PDB entry 6FTT | X-ray diffraction, 2.29 A resolution | chains D and E of the 8 polymer chains in the assembly

# Chain D
Name: ATP phosphoribosyltransferase regulatory subunit
From: Psychrobacter arcticus 273-4
UniProt: Q4FTX3 (HISZ_PSYA2); residues 1-387 here = UniProt positions 1-387
Chain sequence (388 residues; numbered 0 to 387; the number before each row is that of its first residue; numbering starts at 0):
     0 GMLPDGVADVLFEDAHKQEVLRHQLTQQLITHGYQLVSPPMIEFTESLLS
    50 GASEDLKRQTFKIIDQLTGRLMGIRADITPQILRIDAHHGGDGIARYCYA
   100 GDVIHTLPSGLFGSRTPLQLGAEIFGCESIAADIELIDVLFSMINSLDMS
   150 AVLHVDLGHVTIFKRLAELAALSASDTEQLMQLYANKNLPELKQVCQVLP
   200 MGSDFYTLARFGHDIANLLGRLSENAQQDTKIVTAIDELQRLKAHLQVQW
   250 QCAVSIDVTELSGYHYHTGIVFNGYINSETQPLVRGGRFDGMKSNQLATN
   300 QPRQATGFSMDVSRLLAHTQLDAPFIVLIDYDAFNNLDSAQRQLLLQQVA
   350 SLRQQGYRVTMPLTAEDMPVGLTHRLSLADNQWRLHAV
Unresolved in the structure: 291-300
Sequence notes: expression tag (0)
Ion coordination: Mg2+: Asp76, Thr78

# Chain E
Name: ATP phosphoribosyltransferase
From: Psychrobacter arcticus 273-4
Notes: EC 2.4.2.17
UniProt: Q4FQF7 (HIS1_PSYA2); residue numbers follow UniProt; this construct covers 1-231
Chain sequence (232 residues; row label = number of the first residue in the row; numbering starts at 0):
     0 GMTEVTNSLPTSGLLNEANDEFLGLTLALSKGRILEETMPLLRAAGVELL
    50 EDPEASRKLIFPTSNPNVRVLILRASDVPTYVEHGAADFGVAGKDVLLEH
   100 GANHVYELLDLKIAQCKLMTAGVKDAPLPNRRLRIATKYVNVARAYFASQ
   150 GQQVDVIKLYGSMELAPLVGLGDLIVDVVDTGNTLRANGLEARDHICDVS
   200 SRLIVNQVSYKRKFALLEPILDSFKNSINSTS
Unresolved in the structure: 0-20, 228-231
Sequence notes: expression tag (0)
Small-molecule neighbours: 1-O-pyrophosphono-5-O-phosphono-ribose (PRP; 1-O-pyrophosphono-5-O-phosphono-alpha-D-ribofuranose): Glu163, Asp176, Val177, Val178, Asp179, Thr180, Gly181, Asn182, Thr183
What the authors report for this chain:
  - binding site for 1-O-pyrophosphono-5-O-phosphono-ribose: Glu163
  - catalytic residues: Arg56 (proposed by the authors, not directly observed)
  - mutagenesis - R56A (6-fold): decreased catalytic activity on in the presence of PaHisZ

# How chain D and chain E interact
Pairs across the interface - 37 pairs, chain D then chain E:
  Leu110(D) - Glu82(E)
  Leu110(D) - His83(E)
  Phe111(D) - His83(E)
  Val151(D) - Arg211(E)
  His153(D) - Lys210(E)
  His153(D) - Arg211(E)
  Asp155(D) - Lys210(E)
  Ala184(D) - Tyr105(E)
  Ala184(D) - Gln206(E)  hydrogen bond (backbone-side chain)
  Asn185(D) - Ala101(E)  hydrogen bond (side chain-backbone)
  Asn185(D) - Asn102(E)
  Asn185(D) - Val104(E)
  Asn185(D) - Tyr105(E)
  Asn185(D) - Glu106(E)  hydrogen bond (backbone-backbone)
  Lys186(D) - Tyr105(E)
  Lys186(D) - Glu106(E)
  Lys186(D) - Leu107(E)
  Lys186(D) - Tyr209(E)
  Asn187(D) - Glu106(E)
  Leu188(D) - Glu106(E)  hydrogen bond (backbone-backbone)
  Leu188(D) - Leu107(E)
  Pro189(D) - Glu106(E)
  Pro189(D) - Leu107(E)
  Pro189(D) - Asp109(E)
  Glu190(D) - Lys93(E)  salt bridge
  Tyr205(D) - Lys224(E)
  Arg209(D) - Lys224(E)
  His212(D) - Phe213(E)
  Ser254(D) - Lys210(E)
  Asp256(D) - Tyr105(E)
  Tyr274(D) - Val207(E)  hydrophobic
  Tyr274(D) - Lys210(E)
  Asn276(D) - Arg211(E)  hydrogen bond (backbone-side chain)
  Ser277(D) - Val207(E)
  Ser277(D) - Arg211(E)
  Glu278(D) - Val207(E)
  Thr279(D) - Val207(E)
Interface residues without a listed pair, chain E (20 interface residues in all): His103, Leu108, Glu217

# In short
The interface between chain D and chain E involves 22 residues on one side and 20 on the other; the contacts
include 5 hydrogen bonds and 1 salt bridge. Polar contacts include Glu190(D)-Lys93(E), Ala184(D)-Gln206(E) and
Asn185(D)-Ala101(E). From the paper: the catalytic residue Arg56(E); R56A of chain E reduces catalytic
activity on in the presence of PaHisZ.
Here chain D is ATP phosphoribosyltransferase regulatory subunit and chain E is ATP phosphoribosyltransferase,
both from Psychrobacter arcticus 273-4. Entry 6FTT (ATP phosphoribosyltransferase (HisZG ATPPRT) from
Psychrobacter arcticus in complex with PRPP) was determined by X-ray diffraction, deposited together with
6FU2, 6FU7 and 6FUA.
